PDB entry 3J24 | electron microscopy, 9.00 A resolution (very low resolution: no residue pairs are listed; an interface is given only as per-side residue counts) | chain B

# Chain B
Molecule: Complement decay-accelerating factor
Organism: Homo sapiens
Notes: fragment: four extracellular SCR domains
UniProt: P08174 (DAF_HUMAN); residues 3-253 here correspond to UniProt positions 35-285 (UniProt number = residue number + 32)
Sequence (254 residues; row label = number of the first residue in the row):
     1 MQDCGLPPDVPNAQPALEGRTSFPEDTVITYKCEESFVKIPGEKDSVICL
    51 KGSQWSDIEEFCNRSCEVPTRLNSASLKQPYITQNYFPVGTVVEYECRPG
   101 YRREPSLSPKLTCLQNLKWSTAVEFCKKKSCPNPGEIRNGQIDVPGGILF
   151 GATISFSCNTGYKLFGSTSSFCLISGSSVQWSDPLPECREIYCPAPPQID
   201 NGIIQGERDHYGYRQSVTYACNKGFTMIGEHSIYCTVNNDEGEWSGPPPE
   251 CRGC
Not modelled in the structure: 1-2, 254
Cystine bridges: Cys-4/Cys-49, Cys-33/Cys-62, Cys-66/Cys-113, Cys-97/Cys-126, Cys-131/Cys-172, Cys-158/Cys-188, Cys-193/Cys-235, Cys-221/Cys-251
Sequence notes: expression tag (1-2, 254)
Curated features (UniProtKB/Swiss-Prot):
  - glycosylation: Asn-63 (N-linked (GlcNAc...) asparagine)

# Summary
Chain B is Complement decay-accelerating factor (Homo sapiens); the structure, CryoEM reconstruction of
complement decay-accelerating factor, was determined by electron microscopy together with 4GB3 from the same
study.
